PDB entry 8ERQ | electron microscopy, 3.30 A resolution | chains H and A of the 3 polymer chains in the assembly

== Chain H ==
Protein: S2X324 Fab heavy chain
Organism: Homo sapiens
Notes: antibody fragment or engineered binder
Sequence (119 residues; row label = number of the first residue in the row):
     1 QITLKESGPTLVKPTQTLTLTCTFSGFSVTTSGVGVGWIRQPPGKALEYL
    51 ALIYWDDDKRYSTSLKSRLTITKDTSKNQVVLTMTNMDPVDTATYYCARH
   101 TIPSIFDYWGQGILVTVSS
Disordered / not traced: 1, 119
Disulfide bonds: Cys22-Cys97

== Chain A ==
Protein: Spike glycoprotein
Organism: Severe acute respiratory syndrome coronavirus 2
UniProtKB: P0DTC2 (SPIKE_SARS2); aligned in 2 segments with insertions or deletions, so no single offset holds: 4-208 ~ UniProt 1-210; 209-1207 ~ UniProt 212-1207
Sequence (1274 residues; each row starts with the number of its first residue):
     4 MFVFLVLLPLVSSQCVNLTTRTQLPPAYTNSFTRGVYYPDKVFRSSVLHS
    54 TQDLFLPFFSNVTWFHVISGTNGTKRFDNPVLPFNDGVYFASIEKSNIIR
   104 GWIFGTTLDSKTQSLLIVNNATNVVIKVCEFQFCNDPFLDHKNNKSWMES
   154 EFRVYSSANNCTFEYVSQPFLMDLEGKQGNFKNLREFVFKNIDGYFKIYS
   204 KHTPIIVREPEDLPQGFSALEPLVDLPIGINITRFQTLLALHRSYLTPGD
   254 SSSGWTAGAAAYYVGYLQPRTFLLKYNENGTITDAVDCALDPLSETKCTL
   304 KSFTVEKGIYQTSNFRVQPTESIVRFPNITNLCPFDEVFNATRFASVYAW
   354 NRKRISNCVADYSVLYNLAPFFTFKCYGVSPTKLNDLCFTNVYADSFVIR
   404 GDEVRQIAPGQTGNIADYNYKLPDDFTGCVIAWNSNKLDSKVSGNYNYLY
   454 RLFRKSNLKPFERDISTEIYQAGNKPCNGVAGFNCYFPLRSYSFRPTYGV
   504 GHQPYRVVVLSFELLHAPATVCGPKKSTNLVKNKCVNFNFNGLKGTGVLT
   554 ESNKKFLPFQQFGRDIADTTDAVRDPQTLEILDITPCSFGGVSVITPGTN
   604 TSNQVAVLYQGVNCTEVPVAIHADQLTPTWRVYSTGSNVFQTRAGCLIGA
   654 EYVNNSYECDIPIGAGICASYQTQTKSHRRARSVASQSIIAYTMSLGAEN
   704 SVACSNNSIAIPTNFTISVTTEILPVSMTKTSVDCTMYICGDSTECSNLL
   754 LQYGSFCTQLKRALTGIAVEQDKNTQEVFAQVKQIYKTPPIKYFGGFNFS
   804 QILPDPSKPSKRSPIEDLLFNKVTLADAGFIKQYGDCLGDIAARDLICAQ
   854 KFKGLTVLPPLLTDEMIAQYTSALLAGTICSGWTFGAGPALQIPFPMQMA
   904 YRFNGIGVTQNVLYENQKLIANQFNSAIGKIQDSLSSTPSALGKLQDVVN
   954 HNAQALNTLVKQLSSKFGAISSVLNDIFSRLDKPEAEVQIDRLITGRLQS
  1004 LQTYVTQQLIRAAEIRASANLAATKMSECVLGQSKRVDFCGKGYHLMSFP
  1054 QSAPHGVVFLHVTYVPAQEKNFTTAPAICHDGKAHFPREGVFVSNGTHWF
  1104 VTQRNFYEPQIITTDNTFVSGNCDVVIGIVNNTVYDPLQPELDSFKEELD
  1154 KYFKNHTSPDVDLGDISGINASVVNIQKEIDRLNEVAKNLNESLIDLQEL
  1204 GKYEQGSGYIPEAPRDGQAYVRKDGEWVLLSTFLGRSLEVLFQGPGSGGL
  1254 NDIFEAQKIEWHEGSGHHHHHHHH
Disordered / not traced: 4-333, 531-1277
Construct notes: variant Val70 (Ala67 in P0DTC2), Ile96 (Thr95 in P0DTC2), Ile209 (Leu212 in P0DTC2), Asp339 (Gly in P0DTC2), Leu371 (Ser in P0DTC2), Pro373 (Ser in P0DTC2), Phe375 (Ser in P0DTC2), Asn417 (Lys in P0DTC2), Lys440 (Asn in P0DTC2), Ser446 (Gly in P0DTC2), Asn477 (Ser in P0DTC2), Lys478 (Thr in P0DTC2), Ala484 (Glu in P0DTC2), Arg493 (Gln in P0DTC2), Ser496 (Gly in P0DTC2), Arg498 (Gln in P0DTC2), Tyr501 (Asn in P0DTC2), His505 (Tyr in P0DTC2), Lys547 (Thr in P0DTC2), Gly614 (Asp in P0DTC2), Tyr655 (His in P0DTC2), Lys679 (Asn in P0DTC2), His681 (Pro in P0DTC2), Cys707 (Tyr in P0DTC2), Lys764 (Asn in P0DTC2), Tyr796 (Asp in P0DTC2), Pro817 (Phe in P0DTC2), Lys856 (Asn in P0DTC2), Cys883 (Thr in P0DTC2), Pro892 (Ala in P0DTC2), Pro899 (Ala in P0DTC2), Pro942 (Ala in P0DTC2), His954 (Gln in P0DTC2), Lys969 (Asn in P0DTC2), Phe981 (Leu in P0DTC2), Pro987 (Val in P0DTC2); conflict Asp143 (Gly142 in P0DTC2); insertion (212-214); expression tag (1208-1277)
Swiss-Prot annotation at these positions:
  - region: Asn280 to Cys301 (Putative superantigen), Arg403 to Asp405 (Integrin-binding motif), Asn448 to Phe456 (Immunodominant HLA epitope recognized by the CD8+), Ser816 to Tyr837 (Fusion peptide 1), Lys835 to Phe855 (Fusion peptide 2), Asp1163 to Glu1202 (Heptad repeat 2)
  - glycosylation: Asn20 (N-linked (GlcNAc...) (complex) asparagine), Asn64 (N-linked (GlcNAc...) (hybrid) asparagine), Asn234 (N-linked (GlcNAc...) (high mannose) asparagine), Asn282 (N-linked (GlcNAc...) (complex) asparagine), Thr323 (O-linked (GalNAc) threonine), Ser325 (O-linked (HexNAc...) serine), Asn331 (N-linked (GlcNAc...) (complex) asparagine), Asn343 (N-linked (GlcNAc...) (complex) asparagine), Asn603 (N-linked (GlcNAc...) (hybrid) asparagine), Asn616 (N-linked (GlcNAc...) (complex) asparagine), Asn657 (N-linked (GlcNAc...) (complex) asparagine), Thr676 (O-linked (GlcNAc...) threonine), Thr678 (O-linked (GlcNAc...) threonine), Asn709 (N-linked (GlcNAc...) (high mannose) asparagine), Asn717 (N-linked (GlcNAc...) (hybrid) asparagine), Asn801 (N-linked (GlcNAc...) (hybrid) asparagine), Asn1074 (N-linked (GlcNAc...) (hybrid) asparagine), Asn1098 (N-linked (GlcNAc...) (complex) asparagine), Asn1134 (N-linked (GlcNAc...) (complex) asparagine), Asn1158 (N-linked (GlcNAc...) (complex) asparagine) and 2 more in UniProt
  - site (Cleavage): Arg685, Ser686, Arg815, Ser816
Disulfide bonds: Cys336-Cys361, Cys379-Cys432, Cys391-Cys525, Cys480-Cys488
Glycans and other covalent adducts: N-acetylglucosamine (NAG) linked to Asn343
From the paper describing this entry:
  - post-translational modification sites: Asn343

== How chain H and chain A interact ==
Pairs across the interface (13):
  Ser32(H) with Leu441(A)
  Leu52(H) with Val445(A), hydrophobic
  Tyr54(H) with Lys444(A); Val445(A), hydrogen bond (side chain-backbone)
  Trp55(H) with Lys444(A)
  Asp56(H) with Lys444(A), salt bridge; Asn450(A)
  Asp58(H) with Lys444(A), salt bridge
  Arg60(H) with Ser446(A); Gly447(A), hydrogen bond (side chain-backbone)
  His100(H) with Val445(A)
  Ile102(H) with Lys440(A); Ser443(A)
Also at the interface, not in a pair above, chain H (11 interface residues in all): Gly33, Pro103
Also at the interface, not in a pair above, chain A (12 interface residues in all): Thr345, Asn439, Pro499, Arg509
From the paper, about this interface:
  - specific contacts: Asp56(H)-Lys444(A) (salt bridge), Asp58(H)-Lys444(A) (salt bridge), Arg60(H)-Ser446(A)
  - epitope / paratope residues, chain H: Asp56(H), Asp58(H), Arg60(H)
  - epitope / paratope residues, chain A: Thr345(A), Leu441(A), Ser443(A), Lys444(A), Val445(A), Ser446(A), Gly447(A), Asn450(A), Arg509(A)

== Summary ==
11 residues of chain H face 12 of chain A across their interface; the contacts include 2 hydrogen bonds and 2
salt bridges. Polar pairs include Asp56(H)-Lys444(A), Asp58(H)-Lys444(A) and Tyr54(H)-Val445(A). The paper
describes salt bridges between Asp56(H) and Lys444(A) and Asp58(H) and Lys444(A); a contact between Arg60(H)
and Ser446(A). The paper reports epitope/paratope residues Asp56(H), Asp58(H) and Thr345(A) among others; a
modification site at Asn343(A).
Here chain H is S2X324 Fab heavy chain (Homo sapiens) and chain A is Spike glycoprotein (Severe acute
respiratory syndrome coronavirus 2). Entry 8ERQ (SARS-CoV-2 BA.1 spike ectodomain trimer in complex with the
S2X324 neutralizing antibody Fab fragment (local refinement ...) was determined by electron microscopy,
deposited together with 8ERR.
